Entry 3H1R (X-ray diffraction, 2.41 A resolution); this record covers chain A.

Chain A:
Protein: Fluorescent protein FP480
Source organism: Entacmaea Quadricolor
Sequence (231 residues; row label = number of the first residue in the row; note: 2 numbers in that range are skipped by the numbering (no residue carries them; nothing is unmodelled there)):
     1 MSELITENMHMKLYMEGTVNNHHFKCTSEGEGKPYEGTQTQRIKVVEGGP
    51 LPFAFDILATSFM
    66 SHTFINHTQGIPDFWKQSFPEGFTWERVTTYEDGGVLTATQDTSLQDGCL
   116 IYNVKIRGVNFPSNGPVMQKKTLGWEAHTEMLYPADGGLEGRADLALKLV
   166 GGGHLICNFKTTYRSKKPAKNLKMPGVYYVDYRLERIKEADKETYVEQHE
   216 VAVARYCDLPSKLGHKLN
Not modelled in the structure: 1-2, 229-233
Modified / non-standard residues: M63 ({(4Z)-4-(4-hydroxybenzylidene)-2-[3-(methylthio)propanimidoyl]-5-oxo-4,5-dihydro-1H-imidazol-1-yl}acetic acid; NRQ)
Glycans and other covalent adducts: covalent link M63-S66

In short:
Chain A is Fluorescent protein FP480 (Entacmaea Quadricolor); the structure, Order-disorder structure of
fluorescent protein FP480, was determined by X-ray diffraction (same publication as 3H1O).
